Entry 8X2U (electron microscopy, 3.57 A resolution); this record covers chains B and E of the 20 polymer chains in the assembly.

Chain B:
Molecule: DnaJ homolog subfamily B member 13
Organism: Mus musculus
UniProt: Q80Y75 (DJB13_MOUSE); numbering as in UniProt (aligned over 1-316)
Sequence (349 residues; each row starts with the number of its first residue; numbers below 1 keep their minus sign (Met-32 is residue -32)):
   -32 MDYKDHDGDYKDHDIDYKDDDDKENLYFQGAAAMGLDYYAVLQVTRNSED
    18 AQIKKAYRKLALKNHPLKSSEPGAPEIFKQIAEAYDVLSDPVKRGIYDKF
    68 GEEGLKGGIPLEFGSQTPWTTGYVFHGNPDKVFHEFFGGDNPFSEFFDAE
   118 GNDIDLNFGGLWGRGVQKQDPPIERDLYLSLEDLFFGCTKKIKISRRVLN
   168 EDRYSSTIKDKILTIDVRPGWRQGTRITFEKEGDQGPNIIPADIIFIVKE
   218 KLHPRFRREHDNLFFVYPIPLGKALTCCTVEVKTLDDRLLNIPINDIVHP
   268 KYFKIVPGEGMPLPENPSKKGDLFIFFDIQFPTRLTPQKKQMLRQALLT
Not modelled in the structure: -32 to 135
Sequence notes: initiating methionine (-32); expression tag (-31 to 0)
From the paper describing this entry:
  - self-association interface (contacts with another copy of this molecule): Met309
  - disease-associated variants - M278R: decreased stability (proposed by the authors, not directly observed)
  - disease-associated variants - M309I: decreased stability (citing earlier work)

Chain E:
Molecule: Nucleoside diphosphate kinase homolog 5
Organism: Mus musculus
UniProt: Q99MH5 (NDK5_MOUSE); numbering as in UniProt (aligned over 1-211)
Sequence (225 residues; each row starts with the number of its first residue; numbers below 1 keep their minus sign (Met-13 is residue -13)):
   -13 MEQKLISEEDLGSGMEVSMPLPQIYVEKTLALIKPDVVDKEEEIQDIILG
    37 SGFTIIQRRKLHLSPEHCSNFYVEQYGKMFFPNLTAYMSSGPLVAMILAR
    87 HKAISYWKELMGPSNSLVAKETHPDSLRAIYGTDELRNALHGSNDFAASE
   137 REIRFMFPAVIIEPIPIGQAAKDYINLYVAPTLLQGLTELCKEKPPDPYL
   187 WLADWLMKNNPNKPKLCHFPVTEEP
Not modelled in the structure: -13 to 4, 206-211
Sequence notes: initiating methionine (-13); expression tag (-12 to 0)

How chain B and chain E interact:
Pairs across the interface (20; chain B residue first):
  Thr156(B) - Glu52(E)
  Thr156(B) - His53(E)  hydrogen bond
  Lys158(B) - Glu52(E)  hydrogen bond (backbone-side chain)
  Lys158(B) - Ser55(E)
  Lys158(B) - Asn56(E)
  Asp183(B) - Lys199(E)  salt bridge
  Trp188(B) - Leu202(E)
  Arg189(B) - Phe205(E)
  Thr192(B) - Cys203(E)
  Thr192(B) - Phe205(E)
  Arg193(B) - Lys201(E)
  Arg193(B) - Leu202(E)
  Arg193(B) - Cys203(E)  hydrogen bond (backbone-backbone)
  Ile194(B) - Pro200(E)  hydrophobic
  Ile194(B) - Leu202(E)  hydrophobic
  Thr195(B) - Pro200(E)
  Thr195(B) - Lys201(E)  hydrogen bond (backbone-side chain)
  Phe196(B) - Pro200(E)  hydrophobic
  Glu197(B) - Lys201(E)  salt bridge
  Pro281(B) - His204(E)
Other interface residues (no listed pair), chain B (15 interface residues in all): Lys157, Thr181, Gly191
Other interface residues (no listed pair), chain E (12 interface residues in all): Ser50

Overview:
15 residues of chain B face 12 of chain E across their interface; the contacts include 4 hydrogen bonds and 2
salt bridges. Among the polar pairs are Asp183(B)-Lys199(E), Glu197(B)-Lys201(E) and Thr156(B)-His53(E). The
paper reports that M278R and M309I of chain B reduce stability; a self-association interface involving
Met309(B).
Chain B is DnaJ homolog subfamily B member 13 and chain E is Nucleoside diphosphate kinase homolog 5, both
from Mus musculus; the structure, Radial spoke head-neck dimer, was determined by electron microscopy (same
publication as 8WZB).
